1FWW - chains A and B; structure by X-ray diffraction, 1.85 A resolution.

[Chain A]
Protein: 2-dehydro-3-deoxyphosphooctonate aldolase
From: Aquifex aeolicus
Notes: EC 4.1.2.16
UniProtKB: O66496 (KDSA_AQUAE); residues 1001-1267 here correspond to UniProt positions 1-267 (UniProt number = residue number - 1000)
Amino-acid sequence (267 residues; each row starts with the number of its first residue):
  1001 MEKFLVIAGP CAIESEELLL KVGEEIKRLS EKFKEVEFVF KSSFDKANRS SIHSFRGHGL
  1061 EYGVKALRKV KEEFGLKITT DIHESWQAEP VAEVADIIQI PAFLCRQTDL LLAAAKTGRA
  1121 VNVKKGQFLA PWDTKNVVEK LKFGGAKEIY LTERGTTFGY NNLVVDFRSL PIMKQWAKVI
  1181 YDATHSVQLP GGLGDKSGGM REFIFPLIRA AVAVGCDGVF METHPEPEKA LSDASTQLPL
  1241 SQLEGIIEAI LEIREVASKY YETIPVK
Unresolved in the structure: 1001, 1265-1267
Metal / ion sites: Cd2+: Cys-1011, His-1185, Glu-1222, Asp-1233
Small-molecule neighbours:
  - arabinose-5-phosphate (A5P): Lys-1046, Asn-1048, Arg-1049, Ser-1050, Ser-1051, Ser-1054, Phe-1103, Arg-1154, His-1185, Gln-1188, Asp-1195, Lys-1196, Ser-1197, Asp-1233
  - phosphoenolpyruvate (PEP): Lys-1041, Ser-1043, Lys-1046, Asp-1081, Gln-1099, Pro-1101, Ala-1102, Lys-1124, Arg-1154, His-1185, Phe-1220, Glu-1222

[Chain B]
Protein: 2-dehydro-3-deoxyphosphooctonate aldolase
From: Aquifex aeolicus
Notes: EC 4.1.2.16
UniProtKB: O66496 (KDSA_AQUAE); residues 2001-2267 here correspond to UniProt positions 1-267 (UniProt number = residue number - 2000)
Amino-acid sequence (267 residues; each row starts with the number of its first residue):
  2001 MEKFLVIAGP CAIESEELLL KVGEEIKRLS EKFKEVEFVF KSSFDKANRS SIHSFRGHGL
  2061 EYGVKALRKV KEEFGLKITT DIHESWQAEP VAEVADIIQI PAFLCRQTDL LLAAAKTGRA
  2121 VNVKKGQFLA PWDTKNVVEK LKFGGAKEIY LTERGTTFGY NNLVVDFRSL PIMKQWAKVI
  2181 YDATHSVQLP GGLGDKSGGM REFIFPLIRA AVAVGCDGVF METHPEPEKA LSDASTQLPL
  2241 SQLEGIIEAI LEIREVASKY YETIPVK
Unresolved in the structure: 2001-2002, 2192-2198, 2265-2267
Metal / ion sites: Cd2+: Cys-2011, His-2185, Glu-2222, Asp-2233
Small-molecule neighbours: phosphoenolpyruvate (PEP): Lys-2041, Ser-2043, Lys-2046, Asn-2048, Asp-2081, Gln-2099, Pro-2101, Ala-2102, Lys-2124, Arg-2154, His-2185, Phe-2220, Glu-2222

[Chain A / chain B interface]
Pairs across the interface (64; chain A residue first):
  Ala-1047(A) / Arg-2106(B)
  Ala-1047(A) / Gln-2107(B)
  Ala-1047(A) / Thr-2108(B)  hydrogen bond (backbone-backbone)
  Asn-1048(A) / Arg-2106(B)  hydrogen bond (backbone-side chain)
  Asn-1048(A) / Gln-2107(B)
  Arg-1049(A) / Arg-2106(B)
  Arg-1049(A) / Lys-2140(B)  hydrogen bond (backbone-side chain)
  Ser-1050(A) / Arg-2106(B)  hydrogen bond
  Ser-1050(A) / Asn-2136(B)
  Ser-1050(A) / Lys-2140(B)
  Ile-1052(A) / Thr-2108(B)
  Ile-1052(A) / Lys-2140(B)
  Ile-1052(A) / Phe-2143(B)  hydrophobic
  His-1053(A) / Glu-2139(B)  salt bridge
  Arg-1056(A) / Thr-2108(B)
  Arg-1056(A) / Asp-2109(B)  salt bridge
  Glu-1084(A) / Glu-2084(B)
  Glu-1084(A) / Ser-2085(B)  hydrogen bond
  Ser-1085(A) / Glu-2084(B)  hydrogen bond
  Phe-1103(A) / Phe-2103(B)
  Phe-1103(A) / Arg-2106(B)
  Phe-1103(A) / Gln-2107(B)
  Phe-1103(A) / Phe-2128(B)  hydrophobic
  Leu-1104(A) / Leu-2104(B)  hydrophobic
  Leu-1104(A) / Gln-2107(B)
  Arg-1106(A) / Ala-2047(B)
  Arg-1106(A) / Asn-2048(B)  hydrogen bond (side chain-backbone)
  Arg-1106(A) / Ser-2050(B)  hydrogen bond
  Arg-1106(A) / Phe-2103(B)
  Gln-1107(A) / Ala-2047(B)
  Gln-1107(A) / Asn-2048(B)
  Gln-1107(A) / Phe-2103(B)
  Gln-1107(A) / Leu-2104(B)
  Thr-1108(A) / Ala-2047(B)  hydrogen bond (backbone-backbone)
  Thr-1108(A) / Ile-2052(B)
  Thr-1108(A) / Arg-2056(B)
  Asp-1109(A) / Arg-2056(B)  salt bridge
  Phe-1128(A) / Phe-2103(B)  hydrophobic
  Phe-1128(A) / Phe-2128(B)  hydrophobic
  Phe-1128(A) / Thr-2157(B)
  Ala-1130(A) / Tyr-2160(B)  hydrophobic
  Ala-1130(A) / Asn-2161(B)
  Pro-1131(A) / Tyr-2160(B)
  Trp-1132(A) / Tyr-2160(B)  hydrophobic
  Trp-1132(A) / Asn-2161(B)
  Asp-1133(A) / Asn-2161(B)
  Asp-1133(A) / Gly-2191(B)
  Asn-1136(A) / Ser-2050(B)
  Glu-1139(A) / His-2053(B)  salt bridge
  Lys-1140(A) / Arg-2049(B)  hydrogen bond (side chain-backbone)
  Lys-1140(A) / Ser-2050(B)
  Lys-1140(A) / Ile-2052(B)
  Phe-1143(A) / Ile-2052(B)  hydrophobic
  Thr-1157(A) / Phe-2128(B)
  Tyr-1160(A) / Ala-2130(B)  hydrophobic
  Tyr-1160(A) / Pro-2131(B)
  Tyr-1160(A) / Trp-2132(B)  hydrophobic
  Tyr-1160(A) / Asp-2166(B)  hydrogen bond
  Asn-1161(A) / Ala-2130(B)
  Asn-1161(A) / Trp-2132(B)
  Asn-1161(A) / Asp-2133(B)
  Asp-1166(A) / Tyr-2160(B)  hydrogen bond
  Gly-1194(A) / Asn-2136(B)
  Asp-1195(A) / Asn-2136(B)
Also at the interface, not in a pair above, chain A (38 interface residues in all): Ser-1051, Leu-1112, Gln-1127, Leu-1129, Thr-1156, Arg-1168, Gly-1191, Ser-1197
Also at the interface, not in a pair above, chain B (35 interface residues in all): Ser-2051, Leu-2112, Gln-2127, Leu-2129, Thr-2156, Arg-2168

[In short]
38 residues of chain A and 35 residues of chain B are in contact, with 12 hydrogen bonds and 4 salt bridges.
Polar contacts include His-1053(A)/Glu-2139(B), Arg-1056(A)/Asp-2109(B) and Asp-1109(A)/Arg-2056(B). Bound to
chain A: phosphoenolpyruvate and arabinose-5-phosphate. Chain B binds phosphoenolpyruvate.
Chain A and chain B are both 2-dehydro-3-deoxyphosphooctonate aldolase (Aquifex aeolicus); the structure,
Aquifex aeolicus KDO8P synthase in complex with pep, A5P and cadmium, was determined by X-ray diffraction
together with 1FWS, 3E0I, 3E12, 2A2I and 2A21 from the same study.
